Entry 7AAV (electron microscopy, 4.20 A resolution (low resolution: residue-level contacts below are approximate; hydrogen-bond / salt-bridge calls are withheld)); this record covers chains K and A of the 17 polymer chains in the assembly.

[Chain K]
Molecule: Microfibrillar-associated protein 1
Organism: Homo sapiens
Reference sequence: P55081 (MFAP1_HUMAN); residue numbers follow UniProt; this construct covers 1-439
Sequence (439 residues; each row starts with the number of its first residue):
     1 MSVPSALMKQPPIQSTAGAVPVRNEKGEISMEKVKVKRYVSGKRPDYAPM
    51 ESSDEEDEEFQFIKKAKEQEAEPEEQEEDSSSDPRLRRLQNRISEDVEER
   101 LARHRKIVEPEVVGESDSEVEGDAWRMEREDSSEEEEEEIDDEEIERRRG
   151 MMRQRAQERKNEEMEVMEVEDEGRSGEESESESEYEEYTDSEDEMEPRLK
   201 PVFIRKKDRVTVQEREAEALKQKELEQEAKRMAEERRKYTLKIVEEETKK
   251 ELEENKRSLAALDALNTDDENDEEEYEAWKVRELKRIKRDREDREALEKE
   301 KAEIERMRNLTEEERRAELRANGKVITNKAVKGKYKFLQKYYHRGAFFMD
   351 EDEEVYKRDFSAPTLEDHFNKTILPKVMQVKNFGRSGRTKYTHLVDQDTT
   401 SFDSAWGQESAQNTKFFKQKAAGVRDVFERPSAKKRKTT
Disordered / not traced: 1-270, 394-439
Swiss-Prot annotation at these positions:
  - modified residue: Ser-2 (N-acetylserine), Ser-52 (Phosphoserine), Ser-53 (Phosphoserine), Ser-94 (Phosphoserine), Ser-116 (Phosphoserine), Ser-118 (Phosphoserine), Ser-132 (Phosphoserine), Ser-133 (Phosphoserine), Thr-267 (Phosphothreonine), Ser-361 (Phosphoserine), Ser-432 (Phosphoserine)
  - cross-link (Glycyl lysine isopeptide (Lys-Gly)): Lys-67 (interchain with G-Cter in SUMO2), Lys-249 (interchain with G-Cter in SUMO2), Lys-357 (interchain with G-Cter in SUMO2), Lys-371 (interchain with G-Cter in SUMO2), Lys-381 (interchain with G-Cter in SUMO2), Lys-415 (interchain with G-Cter in SUMO2), Lys-418 (interchain with G-Cter in SUMO2)

[Chain A]
Molecule: Pre-mRNA-processing-splicing factor 8
Organism: Homo sapiens
Reference sequence: Q6P2Q9 (PRP8_HUMAN); residue numbers follow UniProt; this construct covers 1-2335
Sequence (2335 residues; each row starts with the number of its first residue):
     1 MAGVFPYRGPGNPVPGPLAPLPDYMSEEKLQEKARKWQQLQAKRYAEKRK
    51 FGFVDAQKEDMPPEHVRKIIRDHGDMTNRKFRHDKRVYLGALKYMPHAVL
   101 KLLENMPMPWEQIRDVPVLYHITGAISFVNEIPWVIEPVYISQWGSMWIM
   151 MRREKRDRRHFKRMRFPPFDDEEPPLDYADNILDVEPLEAIQLELDPEED
   201 APVLDWFYDHQPLRDSRKYVNGSTYQRWQFTLPMMSTLYRLANQLLTDLV
   251 DDNYFYLFDLKAFFTSKALNMAIPGGPKFEPLVRDINLQDEDWNEFNDIN
   301 KIIIRQPIRTEYKIAFPYLYNNLPHHVHLTWYHTPNVVFIKTEDPDLPAF
   351 YFDPLINPISHRHSVKSQEPLPDDDEEFELPEFVEPFLKDTPLYTDNTAN
   401 GIALLWAPRPFNLRSGRTRRALDIPLVKNWYREHCPAGQPVKVRVSYQKL
   451 LKYYVLNALKHRPPKAQKKRYLFRSFKATKFFQSTKLDWVEVGLQVCRQG
   501 YNMLNLLIHRKNLNYLHLDYNFNLKPVKTLTTKERKKSRFGNAFHLCREV
   551 LRLTKLVVDSHVQYRLGNVDAFQLADGLQYIFAHVGQLTGMYRYKYKLMR
   601 QIRMCKDLKHLIYYRFNTGPVGKGPGCGFWAAGWRVWLFFMRGITPLLER
   651 WLGNLLARQFEGRHSKGVAKTVTKQRVESHFDLELRAAVMHDILDMMPEG
   701 IKQNKARTILQHLSEAWRCWKANIPWKVPGLPTPIENMILRYVKAKADWW
   751 TNTAHYNRERIRRGATVDKTVCKKNLGRLTRLYLKAEQERQHNYLKDGPY
   801 ITAEEAVAVYTTTVHWLESRRFSPIPFPPLSYKHDTKLLILALERLKEAY
   851 SVKSRLNQSQREELGLIEQAYDNPHEALSRIKRHLLTQRAFKEVGIEFMD
   901 LYSHLVPVYDVEPLEKITDAYLDQYLWYEADKRRLFPPWIKPADTEPPPL
   951 LVYKWCQGINNLQDVWETSEGECNVMLESRFEKMYEKIDLTLLNRLLRLI
  1001 VDHNIADYMTAKNNVVINYKDMNHTNSYGIIRGLQFASFIVQYYGLVMDL
  1051 LVLGLHRASEMAGPPQMPNDFLSFQDIATEAAHPIRLFCRYIDRIHIFFR
  1101 FTADEARDLIQRYLTEHPDPNNENIVGYNNKKCWPRDARMRLMKHDVNLG
  1151 RAVFWDIKNRLPRSVTTVQWENSFVSVYSKDNPNLLFNMCGFECRILPKC
  1201 RTSYEEFTHKDGVWNLQNEVTKERTAQCFLRVDDESMQRFHNRVRQILMA
  1251 SGSTTFTKIVNKWNTALIGLMTYFREAVVNTQELLDLLVKCENKIQTRIK
  1301 IGLNSKMPSRFPPVVFYTPKELGGLGMLSMGHVLIPQSDLRWSKQTDVGI
  1351 THFRSGMSHEEDQLIPNLYRYIQPWESEFIDSQRVWAEYALKRQEAIAQN
  1401 RRLTLEDLEDSWDRGIPRINTLFQKDRHTLAYDKGWRVRTDFKQYQVLKQ
  1451 NPFWWTHQRHDGKLWNLNNYRTDMIQALGGVEGILEHTLFKGTYFPTWEG
  1501 LFWEKASGFEESMKWKKLTNAQRSGLNQIPNRRFTLWWSPTINRANVYVG
  1551 FQVQLDLTGIFMHGKIPTLKISLIQIFRAHLWQKIHESIVMDLCQVFDQE
  1601 LDALEIETVQKETIHPRKSYKMNSSCADILLFASYKWNVSRPSLLADSKD
  1651 VMDSTTTQKYWIDIQLRWGDYDSHDIERYARAKFLDYTTDNMSIYPSPTG
  1701 VLIAIDLAYNLHSAYGNWFPGSKPLIQQAMAKIMKANPALYVLRERIRKG
  1751 LQLYSSEPTEPYLSSQNYGELFSNQIIWFVDDTNVYRVTIHKTFEGNLTT
  1801 KPINGAIFIFNPRTGQLFLKIIHTSVWAGQKRLGQLAKWKTAEEVAALIR
  1851 SLPVEEQPKQIIVTRKGMLDPLEVHLLDFPNIVIKGSELQLPFQACLKVE
  1901 KFGDLILKATEPQMVLFNLYDDWLKTISSYTAFSRLILILRALHVNNDRA
  1951 KVILKPDKTTITEPHHIWPTLTDEEWIKVEVQLKDLILADYGKKNNVNVA
  2001 SLTQSEIRDIILGMEISAPSQQRQQIAEIEKQTKEQSQLTATQTRTVNKH
  2051 GDEIITSTTSNYETQTFSSKTEWRVRAISAANLHLRTNHIYVSSDDIKET
  2101 GYTYILPKNVLKKFICISDLRAQIAGYLYGVSPPDNPQVKEIRCIVMVPQ
  2151 WGTHQTVHLPGQLPQHEYLKEMEPLGWIHTQPNESPQLSPQDVTTHAKIM
  2201 ADNPSWDGEKTIIITCSFTPGSCTLTAYKLTPSGYEWGRQNTDKGNNPKG
  2251 YLPSHYERVQMLLSDRFLGFFMVPAQSSWNYNFMGVRHDPNMKYELQLAN
  2301 PKEFYHEVHRPSHFLNFALLQEGEVYSADREDLYA
Disordered / not traced: 1-62, 664-676, 1504-1527, 1756-2335
Small-molecule neighbours: D-chiro inositol hexakisphosphate (KGN): Gln-579, His-610, Tyr-613, Lys-623, Gly-624, Pro-625
Swiss-Prot annotation at these positions:
  - region: Met-1513 to Leu-1526 (Important for branch point selection), Pro-2301 to Ala-2335 (Required for interaction with EFTUD2 and SNRNP200)
  - modified residue: Ala-2 (N-acetylalanine), Ser-859 (Phosphoserine), Ser-1358 (Phosphoserine), Lys-1425 (N6,N6-dimethyllysine), Lys-1463 (N6-acetyllysine)
  - natural variant: Pro-2301 (P2301T: In RP13), Phe-2304 (F2304L: In RP13), His-2309 (H2309P: In RP13; H2309R: In RP13), Arg-2310 (R2310G: In RP13; R2310K: In RP13), Phe-2314 (F2314L: In RP13), Tyr-2334 (Y2334N: In RP13)
  - mutagenesis: Val-1788 (V1788D: Strongly reduced interaction with RNA), Thr-1789 (T1789P: Strongly reduced interaction with RNA)

[How chain K and chain A interact]
Pairs across the interface (24):
  Met-307(K) / Asp-157(A)
  Asn-322(K) / Arg-159(A)
  Val-325(K) / His-160(A)
  His-343(K) / Gln-587(A)
  Ala-346(K) / Phe-166(A)
  Ala-346(K) / Leu-588(A)
  Phe-347(K) / Phe-166(A)
  Phe-347(K) / Pro-167(A)
  Phe-347(K) / Arg-552(A)
  Phe-347(K) / Leu-588(A)
  Phe-347(K) / Thr-589(A)
  Asp-350(K) / Arg-163(A)
  Asp-350(K) / Met-164(A)
  Asp-350(K) / Arg-165(A)
  Phe-369(K) / Leu-1334(A)
  Phe-369(K) / Ile-1335(A)
  Phe-369(K) / Pro-1336(A)
  Leu-374(K) / His-1332(A)
  Lys-376(K) / Asp-1286(A)
  Lys-376(K) / Val-1289(A)
  Met-378(K) / His-1332(A)
  Tyr-391(K) / Val-441(A)
  Tyr-391(K) / Lys-442(A)
  Tyr-391(K) / Val-445(A)
Other interface residues (no listed pair), chain K (18 interface residues in all): Gly-323, Ile-326, Gly-345, Pro-375, Asn-382, His-393
Other interface residues (no listed pair), chain A (26 interface residues in all): Lys-278, His-584, Pro-625, Leu-1285, Pro-1308

[Summary]
Chain K and chain A form an interface of 18 and 26 residues respectively. Bound to chain A: D-chiro inositol
hexakisphosphate. UniProt lists 2 mutagenesis sites on chain A.
Here chain K is Microfibrillar-associated protein 1 and chain A is Pre-mRNA-processing-splicing factor 8, both
from Homo sapiens. Entry 7AAV (Human pre-Bact-2 spliceosome core structure) was determined by electron
microscopy together with 7ABF and 7ABH from the same study.
